PDB entry 3SIV | X-ray diffraction, 3.30 A resolution | chains A and B of the 6 polymer chains in the assembly

[Chain A]
Molecule: NHP2-like protein 1
From: Homo sapiens
Reference sequence: P55769 (NH2L1_HUMAN); numbering as in UniProt (aligned over 1-128)
Chain sequence (130 residues; each row starts with the number of its first residue; numbers below 1 keep their minus sign (Gly-1 is residue -1)):
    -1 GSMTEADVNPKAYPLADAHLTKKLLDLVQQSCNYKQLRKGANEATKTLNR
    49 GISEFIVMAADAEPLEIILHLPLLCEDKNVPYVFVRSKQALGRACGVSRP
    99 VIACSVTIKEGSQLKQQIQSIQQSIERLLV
Disordered / not traced: -1 to 0
Differences from the reference sequence: expression tag (-1 to 0)

[Chain B]
Molecule: U4/U6 small nuclear ribonucleoprotein Prp31
From: Homo sapiens
Reference sequence: Q8WWY3 (PRP31_HUMAN); numbering as in UniProt (aligned over 85-333)
Chain sequence (254 residues; row label = number of the first residue in the row):
    80 GPLGSEAAPEYRVIVDANNLTVEIENELNIIHKFIRDKYSKRFPELESLV
   130 PNALDYIRTVKELGNSLDKCKNNENLQQILTNATIMVVSVTASTTQGQQL
   180 SEEELERLEEACDMALELNASKHRIYEYVESRMSFIAPNLSIIIGASTAA
   230 KIMGVAGGLTNLSKMPACNIMLLGAQRKTLSGFSSTSVLPHTGYIYHSDI
   280 VQSLPPDLRRKAARLVAAKCTLAARVDSFHESTEGKVGYELKDEIERKFD
   330 KWQE
Disordered / not traced: 80-84, 256-266, 333
Differences from the reference sequence: expression tag (80-84)
Curated features (UniProtKB/Swiss-Prot):
  - site: Cys247 (Interaction with U4 snRNA), His270 (Interaction with U4 snRNA and U4atac snRNA), Arg289 (Interaction with U4atac snRNA), Arg293 (Interaction with U4 snRNA and U4atac snRNA), Lys298 (Interaction with U4 snRNA and U4atac snRNA)
  - natural variant: His111 to Ile114 (deletion: In RP11), Ala194 (A194E: In RP11), Ala216 (A216P: In RP11)
  - mutagenesis: His270 (H270A/K: Reduces binding to the complex formed by U4 snRNA and SNU13)

[Interface between chain A and chain B]
Contacting residue pairs (16):
  Lys9(A) - Glu310(B)  salt bridge
  Ala39(A) - Arg304(B)
  Asn40(A) - Pro245(B)
  Asn40(A) - Ala246(B)  hydrogen bond (side chain-backbone)
  Asn40(A) - Arg304(B)
  Thr43(A) - Lys243(B)
  Lys44(A) - Pro245(B)
  Lys44(A) - Cys247(B)
  Pro62(A) - Val316(B)  hydrophobic
  Glu64(A) - Arg304(B)
  Glu64(A) - Val305(B)
  Glu64(A) - Glu310(B)
  Ile65(A) - Arg304(B)  hydrogen bond (backbone-side chain)
  Leu67(A) - Phe308(B)  hydrophobic
  His68(A) - Arg304(B)  hydrogen bond
  His68(A) - Phe308(B)
Also at the interface, not in a pair above, chain A (12 interface residues in all): Asn47, Leu71
Also at the interface, not in a pair above, chain B (12 interface residues in all): Ser242, Thr300, Leu301

[In short]
Chain A and chain B each contribute 12 residues to their interface, with 3 hydrogen bonds and 1 salt bridge.
Among the polar pairs are Lys9(A)-Glu310(B), Asn40(A)-Ala246(B) and Ile65(A)-Arg304(B). Curated annotation
(UniProt) lists one mutagenesis site on chain B.
Here chain A is NHP2-like protein 1 and chain B is U4/U6 small nuclear ribonucleoprotein Prp31, both from Homo
sapiens. Entry 3SIV (Structure of a hPrp31-15.5K-U4atac 5' stem loop complex, dimeric form) was determined by
X-ray diffraction, deposited together with 3SIU.
